2V4J - chains A and B of the 6 polymer chains in the assembly; structure by X-ray diffraction, 2.10 A resolution.

# Chain A
Name: Sulfite reductase, dissimilatory-type subunit alpha
From: Desulfovibrio vulgaris
Notes: EC 1.8.99.3
UniProtKB: P45574 (DSVA_DESVH); residue numbers follow UniProt; this construct covers 1-437
Amino-acid sequence (437 residues; each row starts with the number of its first residue):
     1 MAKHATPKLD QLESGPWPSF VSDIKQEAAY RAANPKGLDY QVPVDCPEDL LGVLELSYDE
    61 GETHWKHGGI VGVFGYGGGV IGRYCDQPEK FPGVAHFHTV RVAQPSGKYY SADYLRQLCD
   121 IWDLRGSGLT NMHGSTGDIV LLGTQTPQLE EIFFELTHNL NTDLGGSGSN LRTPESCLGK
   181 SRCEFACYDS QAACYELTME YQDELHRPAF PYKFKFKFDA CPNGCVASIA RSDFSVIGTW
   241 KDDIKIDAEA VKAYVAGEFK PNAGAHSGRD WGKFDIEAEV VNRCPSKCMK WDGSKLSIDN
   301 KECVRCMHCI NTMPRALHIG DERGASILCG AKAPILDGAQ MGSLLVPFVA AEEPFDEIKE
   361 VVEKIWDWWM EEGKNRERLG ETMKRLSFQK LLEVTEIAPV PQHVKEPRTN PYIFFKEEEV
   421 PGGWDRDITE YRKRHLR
Not modelled in the structure: 1
Curated features (UniProtKB/Swiss-Prot):
  - binding site ([4Fe-4S] cluster): C177, C183, C221, C225, C284, C303, C306, C309
Metal / ion sites: 4Fe-4S cluster Fe site 1: C177, C183, C221, C225; 4Fe-4S cluster Fe site 2: C284, C303, C306, C309
Ligand contacts:
  - 4Fe-4S cluster (SF4), molecule 1: C177, L178, G179, C183, F185, A186, D219, A220, C221, N223, G224, C225
  - 4Fe-4S cluster (SF4), molecule 2: I244, C284, P285, S286, C288, M289, I298, C303, V304, R305, C306, M307, H308, C309
  - Sirohydrochlorin (SH0; 3,3',3'',3'''-[(1R,2S,3S,4S,7S,8S,11S,12S,13S,16S,19S)-3,8,13,17-tetrakis(carboxylatomethyl)-8,13-dimethyl-1,2,3,4,7,8,11,12,13,16,19,20,22,24-tetradecahydroporphyrin-2,7,12,18-tetrayl]tetrapropanoate): C177, L178, R182, C183, E184, F185, N223, G224, C225, R231, N262, N311
  - sulfite ion (SO3): R101, T136, R172, K213, K215
  - siroheme (SRM): I81, R83, R101, N131, G134, S135, T136, G137, D138, Y212, K213, K215, K217, R231, K332, A333, P334, I335, R376, R378
From the paper describing this entry:
  - 4Fe-4S cluster coordination: C177, C284
  - binding site for siroheme: R83, K217, R231, R376, R378
  - binding site for sulfite ion: R101, R172, K213, K215
  - specificity-determining residues: K215 (citing earlier work)

# Chain B
Name: Sulfite reductase, dissimilatory-type subunit beta
From: Desulfovibrio vulgaris
Notes: EC 1.8.99.3
UniProtKB: P45575 (DSVB_DESVH); residue numbers follow UniProt; this construct covers 1-381
Amino-acid sequence (381 residues; each row starts with the number of its first residue):
     1 MAFISSGYNP EKPMANRITD IGPRKFDEFF PPVIAKNFGS WLYHEILEPG VLMHVAESGD
    61 KVYTVRVGAA RLMSITHIRE MCDIADKYCG GHLRFTTRNN VEFMVADEAS LKALKEDLAS
   121 RKFDGGSLKF PIGGTGAGVS NIVHTQGWVH CHTPATDASG PVKAIMDEVF EDFQSMRLPA
   181 PVRISLACCI NMCGAVHCSD IGVVGIHRKP PMIDHEWTDQ LCEIPLAVAS CPTAAVRPTK
   241 LEIGDKKVNT IAIKNERCMY CGNCYTMCPA LPISDGEGDG VVIMVGGKVS NRISMPKFSK
   301 VVVAYIPNEP PRWPSLTKTI KHIIEVYSAN AYKYERLGEW AERIGWERFF SLTGLEFSHH
   361 LIDDFRDPAY YTWRQSTQFK F
Not modelled in the structure: 1
Curated features (UniProtKB/Swiss-Prot):
  - binding site ([4Fe-4S] cluster): C151, C188, C189, C193, C231, C258, C261, C264
  - binding site (siroheme): C193
Cystine bridges: C222-C268
Metal / ion sites: 4Fe-4S cluster Fe site 1: C151, C188, C189, C193; siroheme Fe: C193 (together with sulfite ion); 4Fe-4S cluster Fe site 2: C231, C258, C261, C264
Ligand contacts:
  - 4Fe-4S cluster (SF4), molecule 1: T145, Q146, C151, T153, P154, A187, C188, C189, N191, M192, C193
  - 4Fe-4S cluster (SF4), molecule 2: P211, S230, C231, P232, T233, A235, V236, I253, C258, M259, Y260, C261, G262, N263, C264, I273
  - Sirohydrochlorin (SH0; 3,3',3'',3'''-[(1R,2S,3S,4S,7S,8S,11S,12S,13S,16S,19S)-3,8,13,17-tetrakis(carboxylatomethyl)-8,13-dimethyl-1,2,3,4,7,8,11,12,13,16,19,20,22,24-tetradecahydroporphyrin-2,7,12,18-tetrayl]tetrapropanoate): H44, I46, L52, H54, R66, R94, T96, T97, R98, N100, E102, G134, T135, G136, S140, V143, P181, R183, C198, K288, V289, S290, R292, R336
  - siroheme (SRM): R71, H144, T145, Q146, H150, C151, H152, N191, M192, C193, G194, T266
From the paper describing this entry:
  - 4Fe-4S cluster coordination: C151, C231
  - siroheme coordination: C193
  - binding site for siroheme: R71, H150, H152
  - binding site for Sirohydrochlorin: S140, P181

# Interface between chain A and chain B
Residue-residue contacts (302):
  K8(A) with P311(B)
  Q11(A) with P311(B); R312(B), hydrogen bond (backbone-side chain)
  L12(A) with G160(B); K163(B); P311(B); R312(B)
  E13(A) with G125(B); S127(B)
  S14(A) with K163(B), hydrogen bond (backbone-side chain); D167(B); R312(B), hydrogen bond (backbone-side chain)
  G15(A) with S127(B); K163(B); D167(B)
  P16(A) with S127(B); L128(B), hydrogen bond (backbone-backbone); D167(B); F170(B), hydrophobic
  W17(A) with G68(B); A69(B); S127(B); N141(B); K163(B), hydrogen bond (backbone-side chain); M166(B), hydrophobic; D167(B), hydrogen bond (backbone-side chain); F173(B), hydrophobic
  P18(A) with A70(B); L128(B); K129(B); P131(B)
  S19(A) with F123(B); S127(B), hydrogen bond (backbone-side chain)
  F20(A) with S159(B); G160(B)
  S22(A) with F123(B)
  D23(A) with M73(B); S74(B), hydrogen bond; H77(B); F123(B)
  Q26(A) with S74(B); T76(B); F123(B)
  E27(A) with S74(B); I75(B); T76(B), hydrogen bond
  Y30(A) with T76(B); R79(B)
  D39(A) with A2(B); I4(B)
  Q41(A) with A2(B), hydrogen bond (side chain-backbone); F3(B); I4(B), hydrogen bond (side chain-backbone)
  L50(A) with V149(B)
  L54(A) with W148(B), hydrophobic; V149(B), hydrophobic; D157(B)
  S57(A) with W148(B)
  Y58(A) with W148(B), hydrophobic; D157(B), hydrogen bond; G160(B), hydrogen bond (side chain-backbone); P310(B), hydrophobic; P311(B), hydrophobic; W313(B), hydrophobic
  E60(A) with G276(B)
  G61(A) with W148(B); G276(B)
  E62(A) with W148(B); D275(B); G276(B), hydrogen bond (side chain-backbone)
  T63(A) with W148(B); C151(B), hydrogen bond (side chain-backbone); H152(B)
  W65(A) with W148(B), hydrogen bond (side chain-backbone); V149(B), hydrogen bond (side chain-backbone); H150(B); C151(B); H152(B)
  K66(A) with H152(B)
  H67(A) with H152(B); Y265(B), hydrogen bond (side chain-backbone); T266(B), hydrogen bond (side chain-backbone); P269(B)
  G68(A) with H152(B), hydrogen bond (backbone-side chain)
  V73(A) with R17(B)
  F74(A) with Y8(B); P13(B), hydrophobic; M14(B), hydrophobic; R17(B), hydrogen bond (backbone-side chain)
  Y76(A) with T19(B); D20(B), hydrogen bond (side chain-backbone)
  I81(A) with H150(B)
  R83(A) with H150(B), hydrogen bond (side chain-backbone); H152(B), hydrogen bond
  F97(A) with V149(B); H150(B), hydrogen bond (backbone-side chain)
  T99(A) with H150(B), hydrogen bond
  A103(A) with P23(B), hydrophobic
  Q104(A) with P23(B)
  P105(A) with R24(B)
  S106(A) with F26(B)
  G107(A) with R94(B), hydrogen bond (backbone-side chain); F95(B)
  K108(A) with R94(B); F95(B), hydrogen bond (backbone-backbone)
  Y109(A) with F29(B); F30(B), hydrophobic; P31(B); L93(B); R94(B); M104(B), hydrophobic
  Y110(A) with F29(B); H92(B); L93(B), hydrogen bond (backbone-backbone); F95(B), hydrophobic
  S111(A) with F29(B); G91(B)
  A112(A) with C82(B); D86(B); G91(B), hydrogen bond (backbone-backbone)
  Y114(A) with R24(B); F29(B), hydrophobic
  L115(A) with C82(B), hydrophobic
  R116(A) with C82(B), hydrogen bond (side chain-backbone); D83(B), salt bridge; D86(B), salt bridge
  C119(A) with I75(B), hydrophobic; I78(B), hydrophobic; R79(B)
  D120(A) with R79(B), salt bridge
  W122(A) with I75(B)
  D123(A) with I75(B); R79(B), salt bridge
  R125(A) with I4(B), hydrogen bond (side chain-backbone); S5(B); S6(B)
  G128(A) with S74(B); I75(B), hydrogen bond (backbone-backbone)
  L129(A) with M73(B)
  T130(A) with R71(B); L72(B); M73(B), hydrogen bond (backbone-backbone); I78(B)
  N131(A) with R71(B), hydrogen bond; L72(B); Q146(B)
  M132(A) with R71(B), hydrogen bond (backbone-backbone); M73(B), hydrophobic; F95(B), hydrophobic; N99(B)
  H133(A) with R71(B), hydrogen bond (backbone-side chain); F95(B); N99(B), hydrogen bond (backbone-side chain)
  G134(A) with R71(B)
  S135(A) with R71(B); H144(B), hydrogen bond (side chain-backbone)
  L142(A) with L72(B), hydrophobic; V149(B), hydrophobic; H150(B)
  Q148(A) with F3(B)
  E150(A) with Y8(B); R17(B), salt bridge
  E151(A) with F3(B); S5(B); S6(B), hydrogen bond (side chain-backbone); Y8(B)
  F153(A) with R17(B); I18(B)
  F154(A) with S6(B); G7(B); Y8(B), hydrophobic
  E155(A) with S6(B)
  T157(A) with I18(B); I21(B)
  H158(A) with N16(B), hydrogen bond (side chain-backbone); I18(B)
  L160(A) with R24(B), hydrogen bond (backbone-side chain)
  N161(A) with I21(B); R24(B), hydrogen bond (backbone-side chain)
  T162(A) with I21(B); G22(B); R24(B)
  D163(A) with D20(B), hydrogen bond (side chain-backbone); I21(B), hydrogen bond (side chain-backbone); G22(B), hydrogen bond (backbone-backbone)
  L178(A) with R94(B)
  K180(A) with F38(B); G39(B), hydrogen bond (backbone-backbone); W41(B), hydrogen bond (backbone-side chain)
  S181(A) with I34(B); F38(B); W41(B), hydrogen bond (backbone-side chain)
  R182(A) with W41(B); L52(B); H54(B), hydrogen bond (backbone-side chain); T64(B), hydrogen bond; E102(B), salt bridge; M104(B)
  C183(A) with W41(B)
  E184(A) with W41(B); L42(B); Y43(B); H44(B), salt bridge; H54(B), salt bridge
  D189(A) with F38(B)
  Q191(A) with F26(B); F30(B); F38(B)
  A192(A) with F26(B), hydrophobic
  Y195(A) with P23(B); K25(B); F26(B), hydrophobic
  T198(A) with P23(B)
  M199(A) with D20(B); I21(B); G22(B)
  Q202(A) with D20(B); I21(B); G22(B)
  H206(A) with D20(B)
  P222(A) with S290(B); N291(B), hydrogen bond (backbone-side chain)
  N223(A) with S290(B)
  G224(A) with V289(B)
  C225(A) with T97(B), hydrogen bond (backbone-side chain)
  V226(A) with T97(B)
  A227(A) with V289(B), hydrophobic
  I229(A) with V289(B)
  A230(A) with H197(B), hydrogen bond (backbone-side chain); C198(B), hydrophobic
  R231(A) with G194(B), hydrogen bond (side chain-backbone); A195(B)
  K260(A) with I46(B), hydrogen bond (side chain-backbone)
  P261(A) with Y334(B)
  N262(A) with R292(B), hydrogen bond; Y334(B)
  A263(A) with H44(B); E45(B); I46(B), hydrogen bond (backbone-backbone)
  G264(A) with M176(B)
  A265(A) with I46(B), hydrophobic; G136(B); A137(B), hydrogen bond (backbone-backbone); M176(B)
  H266(A) with A137(B); M176(B); L178(B); P179(B), hydrogen bond (side chain-backbone); K333(B); Y334(B)
  S267(A) with M176(B)
  G268(A) with M176(B), hydrogen bond (backbone-backbone); R177(B)
  R269(A) with M176(B); R177(B), hydrogen bond (side chain-backbone); P179(B); S328(B), hydrogen bond
  W271(A) with L178(B); P179(B), hydrophobic; K333(B)
  E279(A) with K333(B), salt bridge; Y334(B), hydrogen bond
  R283(A) with I293(B); K333(B), hydrogen bond (side chain-backbone); Y334(B); E335(B)
  P285(A) with I293(B)
  C306(A) with N291(B); R292(B), hydrogen bond (backbone-backbone); I293(B)
  H308(A) with R292(B); I293(B); Y334(B)
  N311(A) with R292(B)
  T312(A) with R292(B), hydrogen bond; Y334(B)
  P314(A) with L42(B); Y43(B)
  R315(A) with Y43(B), hydrogen bond; E45(B), salt bridge
  H318(A) with L42(B)
  A333(A) with N191(B)
  P334(A) with I190(B); M192(B), hydrophobic
  I335(A) with I190(B), hydrophobic; P232(B), hydrophobic; N263(B)
  L336(A) with A229(B); S230(B); P232(B), hydrophobic; N263(B)
  D337(A) with F365(B); R366(B), salt bridge
  A339(A) with F298(B)
  Q340(A) with F298(B)
  M341(A) with C198(B), hydrophobic; P296(B), hydrophobic; K297(B); F298(B), hydrophobic
  N375(A) with L226(B)
  R376(A) with M267(B), hydrogen bond
  K405(A) with M295(B)
Interface residues without a listed pair, chain A (138 interface residues in all): I24, K36, G75, H98, L124, S176, F185
Interface residues without a listed pair, chain B (140 interface residues in all): V62, T96, N100, G126, V143, P154, P161, A164, A180, C231, C261, C268, S274, K288, A331, Y332

# In short
138 residues of chain A face 140 of chain B across their interface, with 69 hydrogen bonds and 11 salt
bridges. Polar contacts include R116(A)-D83(B), R116(A)-D86(B) and D120(A)-R79(B). The paper reports a binding
site for siroheme at R83(A), K217(A) and R71(B) among others; a binding site for sulfite ion at R101(A),
R172(A) and K213(A) among others.
Here chain A is Sulfite reductase, dissimilatory-type subunit alpha and chain B is Sulfite reductase,
dissimilatory-type subunit beta, both from Desulfovibrio vulgaris. Entry 2V4J (THE CRYSTAL STRUCTURE OF
Desulfovibrio vulgaris DISSIMILATORY SULFITE REDUCTASE BOUND TO DsrC PROVIDES NOVEL INSIGHTS INTO ...) was
determined by X-ray diffraction.
